2F66 - chains A and C of the 3 polymer chains in the assembly; structure by X-ray diffraction, 2.80 A resolution.

# Chain A
Protein: Suppressor protein STP22 of temperature-sensitive alpha-factor receptor and arginine permease
From: Saccharomyces cerevisiae
Notes: fragment: Vps23C-Terminal Domain (322-385)
UniProt: P25604 (STP22_YEAST); residue numbers follow UniProt; this construct covers 322-385
Chain sequence (65 residues; row label = number of the first residue in the row):
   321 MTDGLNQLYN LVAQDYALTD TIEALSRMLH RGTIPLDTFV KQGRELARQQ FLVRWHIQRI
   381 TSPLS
Differences from the reference sequence: cloning artifact (321); engineered mutation A344 (Cys in P25604)
From the paper describing this entry:
  - mutagenesis - A367P: unchanged localization
  - mutagenesis - F371D: decreased localization

# Chain C
Protein: Protein SRN2
From: Saccharomyces cerevisiae
Notes: fragment: Vps37C-Terminal Domain (132-213)
UniProt: Q99176 (SRN2_YEAST); residues 132-213 here = UniProt positions 132-213
Chain sequence (82 residues; numbered 132 to 213; the number before each row is that of its first residue):
   132 ASWQDYHSEF SKKYGDIALK KKLEQNTKKL DEESSQLETT TRSIDSADDL DQFIKNYLDI
   192 RTQYHLRREK LATWDKQGNL KY
Disordered / not traced: 132-141, 207-213

# How chain A and chain C interact
Contacting residue pairs (39; chain A residue first):
  M321(A) - K201(C)
  N326(A) - K201(C)
  Y329(A) - L197(C)  hydrophobic
  Y329(A) - E200(C)
  Y329(A) - K201(C)
  Y329(A) - T204(C)  hydrogen bond
  N330(A) - L197(C)
  V332(A) - E200(C)
  A333(A) - T193(C)
  A333(A) - H196(C)
  A333(A) - L197(C)
  A333(A) - E200(C)
  Q334(A) - T193(C)
  Y336(A) - H196(C)
  A337(A) - L189(C)
  A337(A) - R192(C)
  A337(A) - T193(C)
  A337(A) - H196(C)
  L338(A) - L189(C)  hydrophobic
  D340(A) - Y188(C)
  D340(A) - R192(C)  salt bridge
  D340(A) - H196(C)  salt bridge
  T341(A) - Y188(C)
  T341(A) - L189(C)
  A344(A) - E169(C)
  A344(A) - Y188(C)  hydrophobic
  L345(A) - I185(C)  hydrophobic
  R347(A) - E169(C)  salt bridge
  M348(A) - I175(C)  hydrophobic
  M348(A) - L181(C)  hydrophobic
  M348(A) - F184(C)  hydrophobic
  R351(A) - E169(C)  salt bridge
  T353(A) - R173(C)
  T353(A) - S174(C)
  T353(A) - I175(C)
  T358(A) - L181(C)
  Q362(A) - L181(C)
  Q362(A) - I185(C)
  L366(A) - I185(C)  hydrophobic
Interface residues without a listed pair, chain A (22 interface residues in all): I354
Interface residues without a listed pair, chain C (17 interface residues in all): T172
The authors on this interface:
  - pairs named by the authors: D340(A)-R192(C) (salt bridge), H196(C)-D340(A) (salt bridge)
  - interface residues, chain A: L345(A), M348(A), I354(A)
  - hot spots on chain A (mutagenesis) - L345D, L345D/M348D: abolished binding to Protein SRN2 (chain C)
  - interface residues, chain C: L181(C), F184(C), I185(C), L189(C)
  - hot spots on chain C (mutagenesis) - L181R/I185R: abolished binding to Suppressor protein STP22 of temperature-sensitive alpha-factor receptor and arginine permease (chain A)

# In short
22 residues of chain A and 17 residues of chain C are in contact, with 1 hydrogen bond and 4 salt bridges.
Polar contacts include D340(A)-R192(C), D340(A)-H196(C) and R347(A)-E169(C). The paper describes salt bridges
between D340(A) and R192(C) and H196(C) and D340(A). The paper reports that L345D and L345D/M348D of chain A
abolish binding to Protein SRN2 (chain C); interface residues L345(A), M348(A) and L181(C) among others; 5
substitutions were tested in all.
Chain A is Suppressor protein STP22 of temperature-sensitive alpha-factor receptor and arginine permease and
chain C is Protein SRN2, both from Saccharomyces cerevisiae; the structure, Structure of the ESCRT-I endosomal
trafficking complex, was determined by X-ray diffraction.
